5ZEA - chains A and D of the 6 polymer chains in the assembly; structure by X-ray diffraction, 3.38 A resolution.

== Chain A ==
Molecule: V-type sodium ATPase catalytic subunit A
Organism: Enterococcus hirae (strain ATCC 9790 / DSM 20160 / JCM 8729 / LMG 6399 / NBRC 3181 / NCIMB 6459 / NCDO 1258)
Notes: EC 3.6.3.15
Reference sequence: Q08636 (NTPA_ENTHA); numbering as in UniProt (aligned over 1-587)
Chain sequence (594 residues; each row starts with the number of its first residue; numbers below 1 keep their minus sign (Gly-6 is residue -6)):
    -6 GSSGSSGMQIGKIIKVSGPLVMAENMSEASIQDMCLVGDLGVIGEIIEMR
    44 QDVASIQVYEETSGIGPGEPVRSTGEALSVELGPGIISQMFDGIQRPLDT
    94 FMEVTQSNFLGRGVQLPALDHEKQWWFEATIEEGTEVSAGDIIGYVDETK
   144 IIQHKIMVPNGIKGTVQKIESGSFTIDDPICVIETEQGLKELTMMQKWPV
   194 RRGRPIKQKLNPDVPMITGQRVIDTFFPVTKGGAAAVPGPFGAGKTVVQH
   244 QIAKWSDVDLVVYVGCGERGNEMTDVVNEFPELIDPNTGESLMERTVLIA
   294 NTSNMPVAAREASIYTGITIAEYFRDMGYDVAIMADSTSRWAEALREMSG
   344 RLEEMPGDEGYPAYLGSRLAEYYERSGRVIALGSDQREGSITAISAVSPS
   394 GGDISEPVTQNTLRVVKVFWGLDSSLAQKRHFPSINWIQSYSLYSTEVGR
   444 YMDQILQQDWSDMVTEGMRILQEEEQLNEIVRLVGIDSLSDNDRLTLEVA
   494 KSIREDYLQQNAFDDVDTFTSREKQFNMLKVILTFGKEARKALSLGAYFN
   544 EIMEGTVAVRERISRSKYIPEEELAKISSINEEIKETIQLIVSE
Disordered / not traced: -6 to 0
Differences from the reference sequence: expression tag (-6 to 0)
Curated features (UniProtKB/Swiss-Prot):
  - binding site (ATP): Gly232 to Thr239

== Chain D ==
Molecule: V-type sodium ATPase subunit B
Organism: Enterococcus hirae (strain ATCC 9790 / DSM 20160 / JCM 8729 / LMG 6399 / NBRC 3181 / NCIMB 6459 / NCDO 1258)
Reference sequence: Q08637 (NTPB_ENTHA); residues 1-455 here = UniProt positions 1-455
Chain sequence (462 residues; each row starts with the number of its first residue; numbers below 1 keep their minus sign (Gly-6 is residue -6)):
    -6 GSSGSSGMIKEYRTIKEVVGPLMAVEKVSGVKYEELIEVRMQNGEIRRGQ
    44 VLEVQEDKAMVQIFEGTSGINYKNSSVRFLGHPLQLGVSEDMIGRVFDGL
    94 GRPKDNGPEILPEKYLDINGEVINPIARDYPDEFIQTGISAIDHLNTLVR
   144 GQKLPVFSGSGLPHKELAAQIARQATVLDSSDDFAVVFAAIGITFEEAEF
   194 FMEDFRQTGAIDRSVMFMNLANDPAIERIATPRMALTAAEYLAYEKGMHV
   244 LVIMTDMTNYAEALREISAARREVPGRRGYPGYLYTNLATLFERAGRIRG
   294 LKGSVTQIPILTMPEDDKTHPIPDLTGYITEGQIILTRELYKSGIQPPID
   344 VLPSLSRLKDKGTGAGKTREDHAATMNQLFAAYAQGKQAKELAVVLGESA
   394 LSDIDKIYAKFAERFENEYVNQGFYTNRTITETLDLGWELLAMLPRTELK
   444 RIKDDLLDKYLP
Disordered / not traced: -6 to 1
Differences from the reference sequence: expression tag (-6 to 0); engineered mutation Tyr65 (Leu in Q08637)
What the authors report for this chain:
  - mutagenesis - L65Y (approximately 40%): decreased catalytic activity
  - mutagenesis - L65Y: decreased stability
  - mutagenesis - L65Y: unchanged catalytic activity on DF

== Chain A / chain D interface ==
Residue-residue contacts (78; chain A residue first):
  Ile7(A) - Gln48(D)
  Ile7(A) - Glu49(D)  hydrogen bond (backbone-backbone)
  Lys8(A) - Glu46(D)  salt bridge
  Lys8(A) - Val47(D)
  Lys8(A) - Gln48(D)
  Val9(A) - Tyr26(D)  hydrophobic
  Val9(A) - Glu46(D)
  Val9(A) - Val47(D)  hydrogen bond (backbone-backbone)
  Ser10(A) - Glu46(D)  hydrogen bond
  Gly11(A) - Tyr26(D)
  Thr55(A) - Tyr26(D)
  Ser56(A) - Tyr26(D)
  Ser56(A) - Glu27(D)  hydrogen bond
  Gly57(A) - Lys25(D)
  Gly57(A) - Tyr26(D)  hydrogen bond (backbone-backbone)
  Ile58(A) - Lys25(D)
  Ile58(A) - Tyr26(D)  hydrogen bond (backbone-backbone)
  Gly59(A) - Val24(D)
  Gly59(A) - Lys25(D)
  Pro60(A) - Val24(D)
  Pro60(A) - Val47(D)
  Pro60(A) - Glu49(D)
  Glu62(A) - Lys25(D)
  Leu91(A) - Asn117(D)
  Leu91(A) - Pro118(D)  hydrophobic
  Leu91(A) - Ile119(D)
  Asp92(A) - Ile119(D)
  Met95(A) - Asn117(D)
  Met95(A) - Ile119(D)  hydrophobic
  Asn101(A) - Ile116(D)
  Asn101(A) - Asn117(D)  hydrogen bond (backbone-backbone)
  Asn101(A) - Ala120(D)
  Asn101(A) - Ile291(D)
  Phe102(A) - Glu114(D)
  Phe102(A) - Val115(D)
  Phe102(A) - Ile116(D)  hydrophobic
  Phe102(A) - Tyr237(D)  hydrophobic
  Phe102(A) - Ile291(D)  hydrophobic
  Leu103(A) - Glu114(D)
  Leu103(A) - Val115(D)  hydrogen bond (backbone-backbone)
  Leu103(A) - Asn117(D)
  Gly104(A) - Glu114(D)
  Phe234(A) - Arg350(D)
  Glu261(A) - Glu286(D)
  Arg262(A) - Glu286(D)
  Arg262(A) - Gly320(D)  hydrogen bond (side chain-backbone)
  Arg262(A) - Tyr321(D)
  Arg262(A) - Ile322(D)
  Arg262(A) - Thr323(D)  hydrogen bond (side chain-backbone)
  Arg262(A) - Glu324(D)
  Arg262(A) - Arg350(D)
  Gly263(A) - Arg121(D)
  Gly263(A) - Glu286(D)  hydrogen bond (backbone-side chain)
  Asn264(A) - Pro124(D)
  Asn264(A) - Gly144(D)  hydrogen bond (side chain-backbone)
  Asn264(A) - Glu324(D)  hydrogen bond
  Asn264(A) - Leu351(D)
  Thr267(A) - Arg121(D)
  Thr267(A) - Asp122(D)
  Thr267(A) - Tyr123(D)
  Asn271(A) - Tyr123(D)
  Asn271(A) - Arg292(D)  hydrogen bond
  Ser296(A) - Tyr278(D)
  Ser296(A) - Ala282(D)
  Ser296(A) - Glu286(D)  hydrogen bond
  Asn297(A) - Val115(D)
  Asn297(A) - Arg121(D)
  Asn297(A) - Glu286(D)
  Met298(A) - Val115(D)  hydrophobic
  Met298(A) - Pro118(D)  hydrophobic
  Arg303(A) - Thr279(D)
  Ser332(A) - Tyr321(D)
  Arg333(A) - Tyr278(D)  hydrogen bond
  Arg333(A) - Tyr321(D)  hydrogen bond (side chain-backbone)
  Glu336(A) - Tyr278(D)
  Glu340(A) - Thr279(D)  hydrogen bond
  Ser391(A) - Tyr321(D)  hydrogen bond
  Ser393(A) - Asp317(D)
Other interface residues (no listed pair), chain A (45 interface residues in all): Met83, Phe94, Glu265, Met266, Asp268, Val270, Ala293, Arg339, Pro392
Other interface residues (no listed pair), chain D (44 interface residues in all): Leu45, Pro76, Gln145, Lys146, Glu233, Arg270, Leu294, Leu348, Lys354

== Overview ==
Chain A and chain D form an interface of 45 and 44 residues respectively, with 19 hydrogen bonds and 1 salt
bridge. Polar contacts include Lys8(A)-Glu46(D), Ser10(A)-Glu46(D) and Ser56(A)-Glu27(D). From UniProt: 8
ATP-binding residues on chain A. From the paper: L65Y of chain D reduces catalytic activity; L65Y of chain D
reduces stability.
Here chain A is V-type sodium ATPase catalytic subunit A and chain D is V-type sodium ATPase subunit B, both
from Enterococcus hirae (strain ATCC 9790 / DSM 20160 / JCM 8729 / LMG 6399 / NBRC 3181 / NCIMB 6459 / NCDO
1258). Entry 5ZEA (Crystal structure of the nucleotide-free mutant A3B3) was determined by X-ray diffraction
together with 5ZE9 from the same study.
